5M73 - chains A and B of the 4 polymer chains in the assembly; structure by X-ray diffraction, 3.40 A resolution.

[Chain A]
Molecule: Human gene for small cytoplasmic 7SL RNA (7L30.1)
Organism: Homo sapiens
Sequence (145 nucleotides; each row starts with the number of its first residue):
   105 XGGUGUCCGCACUAAGUUCGGCAUCAAUAUGGUGACCUCCCGGGAGCGGG
   155 GGACCACCAGGUUGCCUAAGGAGGGGUGAACCGGCCCAGGUCGGAAACGG
   205 AGCAGGUCAAAACUCCCGUGCUGAUCAGUAGUGGGAUCGCGCCUA
Modified / non-standard residues: GTP (guanosine-5'-triphosphate) at position 105
Construct notes: insertion (105, 249)
Bound ions: K+ site 1: G109, U110, U241, G243; Mg2+ site 1 near U132 (its only coordinating residue here); Mg2+ site 2 near G178 (its only coordinating residue here); K+ site 2: G193, G194, U195; Mg2+ site 3 near G209 (its only coordinating residue here); K+ site 3: G210, U211; Mg2+ site 4 near C220 (its only coordinating residue here); Mg2+ site 5 near G237 (its only coordinating residue here); Mg2+ site 6 near G239 (its only coordinating residue here); Mg2+ site 7 near U241 (its only coordinating residue here)
What the authors report for this chain:
  - K+ coordination: G109, U110, U241, G243
  - mutagenesis - U110C (KD of 427 nM): decreased binding to Signal recognition particle subunit SRP72
  - conformationally variable residues: G232

[Chain B]
Protein: Signal recognition particle 19 kDa protein
Organism: Homo sapiens
Reference sequence: P09132 (SRP19_HUMAN); residue numbers follow UniProt; this construct covers 11-118
Chain sequence (128 residues; each row starts with the number of its first residue):
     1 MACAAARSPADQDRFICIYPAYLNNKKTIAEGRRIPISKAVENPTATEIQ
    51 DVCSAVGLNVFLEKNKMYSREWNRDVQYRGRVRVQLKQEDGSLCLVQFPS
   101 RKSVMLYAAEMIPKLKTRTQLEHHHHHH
Not modelled in the structure: 1-10, 119-128
Construct notes: initiating methionine (1); expression tag (2-10, 119-128)

[How chain A and chain B interact]
Pairs across the interface (44; chain A residue first):
  C140(A) with Ala30(B), phosphate contact
  C141(A) with Thr28(B), phosphate contact; Ile29(B), hydrogen bond to the phosphate; Arg33(B), salt bridge to the phosphate
  U142(A) with Ile29(B), base contact; Arg33(B), salt bridge to the phosphate; Pro36(B), phosphate contact; Ile37(B), hydrogen bond to the phosphate
  C143(A) with Pro36(B), phosphate contact
  G147(A) with Arg101(B), hydrogen bond to the base
  G148(A) with Asp13(B), sugar contact; Arg14(B), salt bridge to the phosphate; Phe15(B), hydrogen bond to the sugar; Ile16(B), phosphate contact; Cys17(B), phosphate contact; Arg83(B), sugar contact; Arg101(B), salt bridge to the phosphate
  A149(A) with Ile16(B), phosphate contact; Cys17(B), hydrogen bond to the phosphate; Tyr19(B), hydrogen bond to the sugar; Tyr22(B), phosphate contact; Arg81(B), sugar contact; Arg101(B), salt bridge to the phosphate
  G150(A) with Tyr19(B), phosphate contact; Tyr22(B), hydrogen bond to the phosphate; Arg34(B), salt bridge to the phosphate; Tyr68(B), phosphate contact
  C151(A) with Arg34(B), base contact; Tyr68(B), hydrogen bond to the phosphate; Arg70(B), salt bridge to the phosphate
  C196(A) with Met67(B), hydrogen bond to the sugar; Tyr68(B), sugar contact; Ser69(B), hydrogen bond to the base
  G197(A) with Tyr19(B), sugar contact; Lys66(B), hydrogen bond to the phosphate; Met67(B), sugar contact; Ser69(B), sugar contact; Arg81(B), hydrogen bond to the phosphate
  G198(A) with Lys66(B), salt bridge to the phosphate; Arg81(B), salt bridge to the phosphate
  G203(A) with Ser69(B), base contact
  G204(A) with Ser69(B), hydrogen bond to the base; Arg70(B), sugar contact
  A205(A) with Arg70(B), sugar contact
Interface residues without a listed pair, chain A (16 interface residues in all): C144
Interface residues without a listed pair, chain B (25 interface residues in all): Lys39, Asn65, Lys102

[Overview]
The interface between chain A and chain B involves 16 residues on one side and 25 on the other; the contacts
include 13 hydrogen bonds and 9 salt bridges. Polar pairs include G147(A)-Arg101(B), C196(A)-Ser69(B) and
G204(A)-Ser69(B). From the paper: U110C of chain A reduces binding to Signal recognition particle subunit
SRP72; K+ coordination by G109(A), U110(A) and U241(A) among others.
Chain A is Human gene for small cytoplasmic 7SL RNA (7L30.1) and chain B is Signal recognition particle 19 kDa
protein, both from Homo sapiens; the structure, Structure of the human SRP S domain with SRP72 RNA-binding
domain, was determined by X-ray diffraction (same publication as 5M72).
